Entry 8W9Z (electron microscopy, 3.00 A resolution); this record covers chains F and P of the 20 polymer chains in the assembly.

[Chain F]
Name: Protein PLASTID TRANSCRIPTIONALLY ACTIVE 10-like
Organism: Nicotiana tabacum
UniProt: A0A1S3YXM6 (A0A1S3YXM6_TOBAC); residues 1-682 here = UniProt positions 1-682
Sequence (682 residues; numbered 1 to 682; the number before each row is that of its first residue):
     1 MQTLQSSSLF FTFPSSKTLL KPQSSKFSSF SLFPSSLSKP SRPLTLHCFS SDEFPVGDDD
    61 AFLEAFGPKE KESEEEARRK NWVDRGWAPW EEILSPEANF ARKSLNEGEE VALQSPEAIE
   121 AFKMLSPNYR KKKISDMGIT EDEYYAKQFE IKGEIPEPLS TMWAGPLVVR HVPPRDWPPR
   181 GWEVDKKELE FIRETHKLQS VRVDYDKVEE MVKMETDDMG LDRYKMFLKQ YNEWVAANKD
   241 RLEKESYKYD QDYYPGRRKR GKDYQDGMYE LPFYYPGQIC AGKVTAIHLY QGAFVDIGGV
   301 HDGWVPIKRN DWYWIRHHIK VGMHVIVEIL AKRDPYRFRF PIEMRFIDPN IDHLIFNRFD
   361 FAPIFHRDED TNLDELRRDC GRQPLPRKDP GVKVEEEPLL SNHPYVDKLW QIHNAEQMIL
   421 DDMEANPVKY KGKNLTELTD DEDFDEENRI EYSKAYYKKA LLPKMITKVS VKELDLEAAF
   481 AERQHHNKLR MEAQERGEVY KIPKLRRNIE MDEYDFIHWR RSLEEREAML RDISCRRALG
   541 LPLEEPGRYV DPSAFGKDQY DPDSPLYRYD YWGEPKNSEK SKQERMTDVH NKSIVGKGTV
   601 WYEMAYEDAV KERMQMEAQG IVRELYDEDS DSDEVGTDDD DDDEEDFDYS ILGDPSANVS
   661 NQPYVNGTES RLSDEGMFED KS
Unresolved in the structure: 1-71, 616-682

[Chain P]
Name: PAP13(pTAC18)
Organism: Nicotiana tabacum
UniProt: A0A1S3YU01 (A0A1S3YU01_TOBAC); numbering as in UniProt (aligned over 1-143)
Sequence (143 residues; each row starts with the number of its first residue):
     1 MASFITMPAL SYLSTNTSSL ERTNFRPSSR GYQGVRAMRT EKPLEELYNV RVERNVTKDR
    61 LMELGVPRWS MWKTGKCKLP WDWHVDQLVY IEEGEVRVVP EGSQRFMQFV AGDLVRYPKW
   121 FEADLYFNDF YQERYSFRAY GDS
Unresolved in the structure: 1-37, 143

[Chain F / chain P interface]
Pairs across the interface (65; chain F residue first):
  Arg180(F) - Glu41(P)  hydrogen bond (side chain-backbone)
  Glu245(F) - Arg39(P)
  Lys248(F) - Arg39(P)
  Tyr249(F) - Met38(P)
  Tyr249(F) - Arg39(P)  hydrogen bond
  Tyr336(F) - Met38(P)  hydrophobic
  Thr371(F) - Gln104(P)  hydrogen bond
  Asn372(F) - Tyr48(P)  hydrogen bond
  Asn372(F) - Glu101(P)  hydrogen bond (side chain-backbone)
  Asn372(F) - Gly102(P)
  Asn372(F) - Ser103(P)
  Asp374(F) - Tyr48(P)
  Glu375(F) - Tyr48(P)
  Glu375(F) - Ser103(P)
  Arg378(F) - Leu47(P)
  Arg378(F) - Tyr48(P)
  Asp379(F) - Lys42(P)  salt bridge
  Asp379(F) - Leu47(P)
  Leu400(F) - Trp81(P)  hydrophobic
  His403(F) - Trp72(P)
  His403(F) - Lys73(P)  hydrogen bond (side chain-backbone)
  His403(F) - Thr74(P)  hydrogen bond
  Pro404(F) - Cys77(P)  hydrophobic
  Pro404(F) - Leu79(P)  hydrophobic
  Tyr405(F) - Gly75(P)
  Tyr405(F) - Cys77(P)  hydrogen bond (backbone-side chain)
  Tyr514(F) - Lys73(P)  hydrogen bond
  Ile517(F) - Lys73(P)
  His518(F) - Trp72(P)
  His518(F) - Trp81(P)
  Arg521(F) - Trp72(P)
  Arg521(F) - Trp81(P)
  Arg521(F) - Gln87(P)
  Arg521(F) - Tyr135(P)
  Arg521(F) - Phe137(P)
  Glu524(F) - Ser70(P)  hydrogen bond
  Glu524(F) - Tyr135(P)
  Glu524(F) - Ser136(P)
  Glu524(F) - Phe137(P)
  Glu525(F) - Trp81(P)  hydrogen bond
  Glu525(F) - Asp82(P)
  Glu525(F) - His84(P)
  Glu525(F) - Val85(P)
  Glu525(F) - Phe137(P)
  Ala528(F) - Val85(P)
  Ala528(F) - Phe137(P)  hydrophobic
  Ala528(F) - Ala139(P)
  Met529(F) - His84(P)
  Met529(F) - Val85(P)  hydrophobic
  Asp532(F) - His84(P)
  Asp532(F) - Val85(P)
  Asp532(F) - Lys119(P)
  Asp532(F) - Ala139(P)
  Asp532(F) - Tyr140(P)  hydrogen bond (side chain-backbone)
  Cys535(F) - Tyr140(P)  hydrophobic
  Arg536(F) - Lys119(P)
  Arg536(F) - Trp120(P)
  Leu539(F) - Tyr140(P)  hydrophobic
  Leu541(F) - Tyr140(P)  hydrophobic
  Pro542(F) - Trp120(P)
  Leu543(F) - Lys119(P)
  Leu543(F) - Trp120(P)  hydrogen bond (backbone-side chain)
  Glu544(F) - Trp120(P)
  Glu545(F) - Trp120(P)
  Arg548(F) - Glu122(P)  salt bridge
Interface residues without a listed pair, chain F (36 interface residues in all): Val394, Arg520, Arg531
Interface residues without a listed pair, chain P (35 interface residues in all): Pro43, Leu44, Met71, Lys76, Lys78

[Overview]
36 residues of chain F and 35 residues of chain P are in contact, with 13 hydrogen bonds and 2 salt bridges.
Polar contacts include Asp379(F)-Lys42(P), Arg548(F)-Glu122(P) and Arg180(F)-Glu41(P).
Here chain F is Protein PLASTID TRANSCRIPTIONALLY ACTIVE 10-like and chain P is PAP13(pTAC18), both from
Nicotiana tabacum. Entry 8W9Z (The cryo-EM structure of the Nicotiana tabacum PEP-PAP) was determined by
electron microscopy (same publication as 8WA0 and 8WA1).
